PDB entry 4B78 | X-ray diffraction, 1.50 A resolution | chain A

[Chain A]
Molecule: Beta-secretase 1
From: Homo sapiens
Notes: EC 3.4.23.46
UniProtKB: P56817 (BACE1_HUMAN); residues 1-384 here correspond to UniProt positions 62-445 (UniProt number = residue number + 61)
Amino-acid sequence (384 residues; row label = number of the first residue in the row):
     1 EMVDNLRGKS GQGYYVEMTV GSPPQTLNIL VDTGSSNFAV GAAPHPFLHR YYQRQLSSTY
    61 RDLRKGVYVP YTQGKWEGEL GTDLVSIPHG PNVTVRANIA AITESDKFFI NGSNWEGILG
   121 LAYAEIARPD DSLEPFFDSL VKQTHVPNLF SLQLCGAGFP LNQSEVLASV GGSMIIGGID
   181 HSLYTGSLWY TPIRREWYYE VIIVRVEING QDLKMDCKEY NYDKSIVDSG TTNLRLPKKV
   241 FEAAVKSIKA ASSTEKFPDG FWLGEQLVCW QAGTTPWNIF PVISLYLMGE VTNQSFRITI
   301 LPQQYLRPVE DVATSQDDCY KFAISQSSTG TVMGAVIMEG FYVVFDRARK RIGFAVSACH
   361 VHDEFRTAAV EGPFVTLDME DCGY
Unresolved in the structure: 158-169
Disulfide bonds: Cys155-Cys359, Cys217-Cys382, Cys269-Cys319
Ligand contacts: KGG ((3R,5R)-3-methoxy-5-(4-methoxyphenyl)-5-(3-pyridin-3-ylphenyl)-3,4-dihydropyrrol-2-amine): Gly11, Gln12, Gly13, Leu30, Asp32, Gly34, Ser35, Asn37, Val69, Tyr71, Trp76, Phe108, Ile110, Trp115, Ile118, Asp228, Gly230, Thr231, Thr232

[In short]
Chain A binds compound KGG.
Chain A is Beta-secretase 1 (Homo sapiens); the structure, Aminoimidazoles as BACE-1 Inhibitors: From De Novo
Design to Ab- lowering in Brain, was determined by X-ray diffraction (same publication as 4B70, 4B72 and
4B77).
